Entry 7Z4F (electron microscopy, 4.20 A resolution (low resolution: residue-level contacts below are approximate; hydrogen-bond / salt-bridge calls are withheld)); this record covers chains F and H of the 11 polymer chains in the assembly.

Chain F:
Name: Putative tail fiber
From: Escherichia phage vB_EcoP_SU10
Reference sequence: A0A0B4N0B9 (A0A0B4N0B9_9CAUD); numbering as in UniProt (aligned over 1-786)
Chain sequence (786 residues; numbered 1 to 786; the number before each row is that of its first residue):
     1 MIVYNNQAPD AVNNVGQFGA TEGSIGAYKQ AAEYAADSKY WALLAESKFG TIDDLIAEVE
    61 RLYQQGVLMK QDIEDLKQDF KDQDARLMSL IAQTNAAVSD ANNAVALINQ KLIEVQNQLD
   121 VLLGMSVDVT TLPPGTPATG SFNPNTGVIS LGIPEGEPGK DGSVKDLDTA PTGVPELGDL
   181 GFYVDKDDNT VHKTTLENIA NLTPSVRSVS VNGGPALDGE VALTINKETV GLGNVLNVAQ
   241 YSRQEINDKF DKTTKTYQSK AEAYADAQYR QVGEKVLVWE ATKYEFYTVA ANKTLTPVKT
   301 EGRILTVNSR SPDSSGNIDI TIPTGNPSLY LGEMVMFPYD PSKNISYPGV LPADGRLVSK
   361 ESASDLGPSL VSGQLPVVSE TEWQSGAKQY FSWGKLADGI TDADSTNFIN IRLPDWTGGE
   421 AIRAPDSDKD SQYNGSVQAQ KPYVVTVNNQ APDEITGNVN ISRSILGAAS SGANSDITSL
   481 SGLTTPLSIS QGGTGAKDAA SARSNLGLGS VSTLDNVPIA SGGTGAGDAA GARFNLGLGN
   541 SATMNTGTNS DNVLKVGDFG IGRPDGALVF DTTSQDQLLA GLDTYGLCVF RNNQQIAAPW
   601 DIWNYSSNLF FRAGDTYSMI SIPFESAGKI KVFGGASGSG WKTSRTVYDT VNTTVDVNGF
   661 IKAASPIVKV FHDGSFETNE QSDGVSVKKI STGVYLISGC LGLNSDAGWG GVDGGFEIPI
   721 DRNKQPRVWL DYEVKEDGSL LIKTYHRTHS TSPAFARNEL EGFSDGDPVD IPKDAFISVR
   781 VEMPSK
Not modelled in the structure: 1-23, 92-786

Chain H:
Name: Adaptor protein
From: Escherichia phage vB_EcoP_SU10
Reference sequence: A0A0B4N231 (A0A0B4N231_9CAUD); residue numbers follow UniProt; this construct covers 1-250
Chain sequence (250 residues; each row starts with the number of its first residue):
     1 MAMPDVQYPI NTYGWLKKAV ALWADRDDDE FVNQIPNFIN FAEKEIYRNL RIPPLEKEVY
    61 LDIKDGVAYI PPDYLEAQWM MRAKDGTIFQ VTSPEEISYR RQHGTINPSH WNNQPVNFAR
   121 FGSRFIFYPS IEADTPYYPD DGSPLIPAEN SVILSYYADP PEFHEDTDTS TILTIAPELL
   181 LYFTLRHACL FVQDDNGVQK WSALGKAILD EMVEQNKKQE YSGSPIAIPN NMTRLQSSLP
   241 DIYGIRTSRV
Not modelled in the structure: 1-3, 106-112, 234-250

Chain F / chain H interface:
Contacting residue pairs (20):
  Ser-24(F) / Asp-65(H)
  Ser-24(F) / Val-67(H)
  Ser-24(F) / Arg-101(H)
  Ile-25(F) / Gly-66(H)
  Ile-25(F) / Val-67(H)
  Ile-25(F) / Arg-124(H)
  Ile-25(F) / Ile-126(H)
  Gly-26(F) / Val-67(H)
  Gly-26(F) / Tyr-69(H)
  Gly-26(F) / Arg-124(H)
  Ala-27(F) / Arg-124(H)
  Tyr-28(F) / Ala-68(H)
  Tyr-28(F) / Tyr-69(H)
  Tyr-28(F) / Ile-70(H)
  Tyr-28(F) / Phe-121(H)
  Tyr-28(F) / Gly-122(H)
  Tyr-28(F) / Ser-123(H)
  Tyr-28(F) / Arg-124(H)
  Tyr-28(F) / Phe-125(H)
  Tyr-34(F) / Arg-124(H)

Summary:
Chain F and chain H form an interface of 6 and 13 residues respectively.
Here chain F is Putative tail fiber and chain H is Adaptor protein, both from Escherichia phage vB_EcoP_SU10.
Entry 7Z4F (Tail of phage SU10 genome release intermediate) was determined by electron microscopy (same
publication as 7Z47 and 7Z4A).
